4R21 - chain A; structure by X-ray diffraction, 2.70 A resolution.

[Chain A]
Protein: Cytochrome P450 family 17 polypeptide 2
Source organism: Danio rerio
UniProtKB: A7U483 (A7U483_DANRE); residue numbers follow UniProt; this construct covers 26-495
Amino-acid sequence (486 residues; numbered 16 to 501; the number before each row is that of its first residue):
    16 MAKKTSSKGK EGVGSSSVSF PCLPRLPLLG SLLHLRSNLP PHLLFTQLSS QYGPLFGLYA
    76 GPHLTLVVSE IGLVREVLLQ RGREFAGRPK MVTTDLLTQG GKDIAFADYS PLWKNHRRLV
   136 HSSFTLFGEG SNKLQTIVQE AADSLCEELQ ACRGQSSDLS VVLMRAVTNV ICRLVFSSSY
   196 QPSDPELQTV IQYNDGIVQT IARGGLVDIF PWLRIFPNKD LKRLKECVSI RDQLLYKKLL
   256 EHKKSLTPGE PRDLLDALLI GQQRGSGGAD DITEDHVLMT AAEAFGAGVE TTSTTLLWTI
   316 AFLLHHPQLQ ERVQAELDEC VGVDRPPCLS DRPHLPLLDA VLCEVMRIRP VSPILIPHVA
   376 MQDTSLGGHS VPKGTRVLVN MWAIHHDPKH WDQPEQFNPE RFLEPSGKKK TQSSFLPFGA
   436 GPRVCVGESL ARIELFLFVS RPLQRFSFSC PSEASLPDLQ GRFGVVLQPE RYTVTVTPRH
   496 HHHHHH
Unresolved in the structure: 16-52, 225-233, 420-427, 467-469, 495-501
Sequence notes: expression tag (16-25, 496-501)
Ion coordination: heme Fe near Cys440 (its only coordinating residue here)
Residues lining bound ligands:
  - heme (HEM): Leu93, Arg103, Ile119, Ala120, Trp128, Phe139, Glu298, Ala299, Ala302, Gly303, Thr306, Thr307, Thr310, Val366, Leu370, Ile371, His373, Met396, Pro432, Phe433, Gly434, Arg438, Val439, Cys440, Val441, Gly442, Leu445, Ala446, Glu449
  - progesterone (STR): Ala120, Phe121, Ile212, Val213, Ile216, Gly301, Ala302, Thr306, Ser367, Leu370, Ile371, Val480

[In short]
Bound to chain A: heme and progesterone.
Chain A is Cytochrome P450 family 17 polypeptide 2 (Danio rerio); the structure, Zebra fish cytochrome P450
17A2 with Progesterone, was determined by X-ray diffraction (same publication as 4R1Z and 4R20).
